PDB entry 9GEN | electron microscopy, 3.76 A resolution | chains F and I of the 11 polymer chains in the assembly

Chain F:
Name: Histone H4
Organism: Xenopus laevis
UniProtKB: P62799 (H4_XENLA); residues 16-102 here correspond to UniProt positions 17-103 (UniProt number = residue number + 1)
Sequence (87 residues; row label = number of the first residue in the row):
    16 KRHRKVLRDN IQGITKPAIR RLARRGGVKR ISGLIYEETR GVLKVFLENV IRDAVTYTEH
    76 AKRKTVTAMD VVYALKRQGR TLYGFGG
Disordered / not traced: 16-23
UniProt features mapped onto this chain:
  - DNA-binding region: Lys16 to Lys20
  - modified residue: Lys16 (N6-(2-hydroxyisobutyryl)lysine), Lys20 (N6,N6,N6-trimethyllysine), Lys31 (N6-(2-hydroxyisobutyryl)lysine), Lys44 (N6-(2-hydroxyisobutyryl)lysine), Ser47 (Phosphoserine), Tyr51 (Phosphotyrosine), Lys59 (N6-(2-hydroxyisobutyryl)lysine), Lys77 (N6-(2-hydroxyisobutyryl)lysine), Lys79 (N6-(2-hydroxyisobutyryl)lysine), Tyr88 (Phosphotyrosine), Lys91 (N6-(2-hydroxyisobutyryl)lysine)
  - cross-link (Glycyl lysine isopeptide (Lys-Gly)): Lys31 (interchain with G-Cter in UFM1), Lys91 (interchain with G-Cter in ubiquitin)

Chain I:
Molecule: Widom-601 DNA
Sequence (147 nucleotides; each row starts with the number of its first residue; numbers below 1 keep their minus sign (DA-73 is residue -73)):
   -73 ATCGGATGTA TATATCTGAC ACGTGCCTGG AGACTAGGGA GTAATCCCCT TGGCGGTTAA
   -13 AACGCGGGGG ACAGCGCGTA CGTGCGTTTA AGCGGTGCTA GAGCTGTCTA CGACCAATTG
    47 AGCGGCCTCG GCACCGGGAT TCTCGAT
Disordered / not traced: -73, 73

Chain F / chain I interface:
Contacting residue pairs - 13 pairs, chain F then chain I:
  Arg35(F) - DG8(I)  salt bridge to the phosphate
  Arg39(F) - DT9(I)  salt bridge to the phosphate
  Arg45(F) - DC7(I)  sugar contact
  Arg45(F) - DG8(I)  phosphate contact
  Ile46(F) - DC7(I)  phosphate contact
  Ile46(F) - DG8(I)  hydrogen bond to the phosphate
  Ser47(F) - DC7(I)  phosphate contact
  Gly48(F) - DC7(I)  hydrogen bond to the phosphate
  Arg78(F) - DA28(I)  phosphate contact
  Arg78(F) - DG29(I)  phosphate contact
  Lys79(F) - DG27(I)  phosphate contact
  Lys79(F) - DA28(I)  hydrogen bond to the phosphate
  Thr80(F) - DA28(I)  hydrogen bond to the phosphate
Also at the interface, not in a pair above, chain F (11 interface residues in all): Tyr51, Lys77

In short:
Chain F and chain I form an interface of 11 and 6 residues respectively, with 4 hydrogen bonds and 2 salt
bridges. Polar pairs include Ile46(F)-DG8(I), Gly48(F)-DC7(I) and Lys79(F)-DA28(I). Curated annotation
(UniProt) lists a DNA-binding region on chain F.
Here chain F is Histone H4 (Xenopus laevis) and chain I is Widom-601 DNA. Entry 9GEN (Recombinant
Myeloperoxidase bound to nucleosome core particle) was determined by electron microscopy together with 9GEO,
9GEP, 9GEQ, 9GER, 9IHD, 9IHE and 9IHF from the same study.
